3J42 - chains H and I of the 12 polymer chains in the assembly; structure by electron microscopy, 21.00 A resolution (very low resolution: no residue pairs are listed; an interface is given only as per-side residue counts).

# Chain H
Molecule: Ig kappa chain V-V region MOPC 21, Anti-colorectal carcinoma light chain chimera
Source organism: Mus musculus
UniProtKB: chimeric construct of P01634, Q7TS98: residues 1001-1107 from P01634 (KV5A2_MOUSE) positions 30-136 (UniProt number = residue number - 971); residues 1108-1212 from Q7TS98 positions 130-234 (UniProt number = residue number - 978)
Amino-acid sequence (212 residues; numbered 1001 to 1212; the number before each row is that of its first residue):
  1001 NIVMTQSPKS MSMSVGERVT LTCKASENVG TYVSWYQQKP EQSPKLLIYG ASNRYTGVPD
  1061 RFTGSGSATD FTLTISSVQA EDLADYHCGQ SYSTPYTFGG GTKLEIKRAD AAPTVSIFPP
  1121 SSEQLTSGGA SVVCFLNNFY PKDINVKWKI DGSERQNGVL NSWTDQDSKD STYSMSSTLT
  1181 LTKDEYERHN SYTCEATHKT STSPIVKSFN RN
Disulfide bonds: C1023-C1088, C1134-C1194
Sequence notes: conflict G1030 (Val59 in P01634), S1091 (Gly120 in P01634), T1094 (Tyr123 in P01634)
UniProt features mapped onto this chain:
  - region: N1001 to C1023 (Framework-1), K1024 to V1029, T1031 to S1034 (Complementarity-determining-1), W1035 to Y1049 (Framework-2), G1050 to T1056 (Complementarity-determining-2), G1057 to C1088 (Framework-3), G1089, Q1090, Y1092, S1093, P1095 to T1097 (Complementarity-determining-3), F1098 to K1107 (Framework-4)

# Chain I
Molecule: Ig heavy chain V region MOPC 21, Igh protein chimera
Source organism: Mus musculus
UniProtKB: chimeric construct of P01783, Q6PIP8: residues 1-103 from P01783 (HVM16_MOUSE) positions 17-119 (UniProt number = residue number + 16); residues 106-216 from Q6PIP8 positions 120-230 (UniProt number = residue number + 14)
Amino-acid sequence (221 residues; numbered 1 to 221; the number before each row is that of its first residue):
     1 DVQLVESGGG LVQPGGSRKL SCAASGFTFS SFGMHWVRQA PEKGLEWVAY ISSGSSTLHY
    61 ADTVKGRFTI SRDNPKNTLF LQMTSLRSED TAMYYCARWG NYPHYAMDYW GQGTSVTVSS
   121 AKTTAPSVYP LAPVCGDTTG SSVTLGCLVK GYFPEPVTLT WNSGSLSSGV HTFPAVLQSG
   181 LYTLSSSVTV TSSTWPSQTI TCNVAHPASS TKVDKKIEPR V
Unresolved in the structure: 134-138
Disulfide bonds: C22-C96, C147-C202
Sequence notes: linker (104-105); conflict G180 (Asp194 in Q6PIP8), T199 (Ser213 in Q6PIP8)

# Chain H / chain I interface
At this resolution (21 A) residue pairs are not listed: 17 residues of chain H and 16 of chain I lie at the interface.

# Overview
17 residues of chain H and 16 residues of chain I are in contact.
Chain H is Ig kappa chain V-V region MOPC 21, Anti-colorectal carcinoma light chain chimera and chain I is Ig
heavy chain V region MOPC 21, Igh protein chimera, both from Mus musculus; the structure, Obstruction of
Dengue Virus Maturation by Fab Fragments of the 2H2 Antibody, was determined by electron microscopy, deposited
together with 4KVC.
